PDB entry 7BTR | electron microscopy, 4.54 A resolution (low resolution: residue-level contacts below are approximate; hydrogen-bond / salt-bridge calls are withheld) | chains E and A of the 6 polymer chains in the assembly

Chain E:
Molecule: Type-1 restriction enzyme EcoR124II specificity protein
From: Escherichia coli
UniProtKB: P10485 (T1S1_ECOLX); numbering as in UniProt (aligned over 1-404)
Amino-acid sequence (404 residues; numbered 1 to 404; the number before each row is that of its first residue):
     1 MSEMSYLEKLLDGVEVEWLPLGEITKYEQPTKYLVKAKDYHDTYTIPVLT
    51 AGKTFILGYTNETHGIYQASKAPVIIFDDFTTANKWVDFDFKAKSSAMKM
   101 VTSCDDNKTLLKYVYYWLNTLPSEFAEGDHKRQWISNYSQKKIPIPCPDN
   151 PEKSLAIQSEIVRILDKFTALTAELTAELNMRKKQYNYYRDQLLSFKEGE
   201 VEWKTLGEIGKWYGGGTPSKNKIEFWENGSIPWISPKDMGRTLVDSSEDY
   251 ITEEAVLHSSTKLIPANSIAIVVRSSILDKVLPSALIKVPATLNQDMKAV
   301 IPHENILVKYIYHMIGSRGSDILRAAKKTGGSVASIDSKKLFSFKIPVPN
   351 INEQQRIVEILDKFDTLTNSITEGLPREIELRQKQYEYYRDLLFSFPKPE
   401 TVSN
Disordered / not traced: 1-12, 397-404
Curated features (UniProtKB/Swiss-Prot):
  - mutagenesis: L179 (L179LTAEL: Alters sequence specificity from 5'-GAAN(6)RTCG-3' to 5'-GAAN(7)RTCG-3')

Chain A:
Molecule: Type I restriction enzyme EcoR124II M protein
From: Escherichia coli
Notes: EC 2.1.1.72
UniProtKB: P10484 (T1M1_ECOLX); residues 1-520 here = UniProt positions 1-520
Amino-acid sequence (520 residues; each row starts with the number of its first residue):
     1 MKMTSIQQRAELHRQIWQIANDVRGSVDGWDFKQYVLGALFYRFISENFS
    51 SYIEAGDDSICYAKLDDSVITDDIKDDAIKTKGYFIYPSQLFCNVAAKAN
   101 TNDRLNADLNSIFVAIESSAYGYPSEADIKGLFADFDTTSNRLGNTVKDK
   151 NARLAAVLKGVEGLKLGDFNEHQIDLFGDAYEFLISNYAANAGKSGGEFF
   201 TPQHVSKLIAQLAMHGQTHVNKIYDPAAGSGSLLLQAKKQFDNHIIEEGF
   251 FGQEINHTTYNLARMNMFLHNINYDKFDIKLGNTLTEPHFRDEKPFDAIV
   301 SNPPYSVKWIGSDDPTLINDERFAPAGVLAPKSKADFAFVLHALNYLSAK
   351 GRAAIVCFPGIFYRGGAEQKIRQYLVDNNYVETVISLAPNLFFGTTIAVN
   401 ILVLSKHKTDTNVQFIDASELFKKETNNNILTDAHIEQIMQVFASKEDVA
   451 HLAKSVAFETVVANDYNLSVSSYVEAKDNREIIDIAELNAELKTTVSKID
   501 QLRKDIDAIVAEIEGCEVQK
Disordered / not traced: 1-10, 56-70, 168-173, 190-199, 511-520
Curated features (UniProtKB/Swiss-Prot):
  - region: E481 to V510 (C-terminal tail)
  - binding site (S-adenosyl-L-methionine): E198 to Q203, S230 to S232, E254
  - mutagenesis: D135 to T146 (Little change in holoenzyme assembly, no DNA restriction), A476 to V510 (Almost complete loss of holoenzyme assembly, no DNA restriction)

How chain E and chain A interact:
Residue-residue contacts - 23 pairs, chain E then chain A:
  R163(E) with R503(A)
  I164(E) with D507(A)
  K167(E) with R503(A)
  F168(E) with K504(A); D507(A)
  L171(E) with D500(A)
  E174(E) with K493(A); S497(A)
  M181(E) with A486(A); N489(A)
  R182(E) with A490(A)
  K184(E) with E481(A)
  Y188(E) with E481(A); I483(A)
  Q192(E) with I483(A)
  R324(E) with E475(A)
  T329(E) with F362(A)
  G330(E) with F362(A)
  K340(E) with N464(A)
  E378(E) with Q501(A)
  R382(E) with Q501(A); K504(A)
  Q385(E) with K504(A)
Also at the interface, not in a pair above, chain E (21 interface residues in all): E178, Q185, K328
Also at the interface, not in a pair above, chain A (19 interface residues in all): V470, Y473, R480, T494

Overview:
The interface between chain E and chain A involves 21 residues on one side and 19 on the other. From UniProt:
one mutagenesis site on chain E; 10 S-adenosyl-L-methionine-binding residues and 12 mutagenesis sites on chain
A.
Chain E is Type-1 restriction enzyme EcoR124II specificity protein and chain A is Type I restriction enzyme
EcoR124II M protein, both from Escherichia coli; the structure, EcoR124I-ArdA in the Restriction-Alleviation
State, was determined by electron microscopy together with 7BST, 7BTO, 7BTP and 7BTQ from the same study.
